PDB entry 6RIN | electron microscopy, 3.70 A resolution | chains C and D of the 9 polymer chains in the assembly

[Chain C]
Name: DNA-directed RNA polymerase subunit beta
Source organism: Escherichia coli (strain K12)
Notes: EC 2.7.7.6
Reference sequence: P0A8V2 (RPOB_ECOLI); residue numbers follow UniProt; this construct covers 1-1342
Amino-acid sequence (1342 residues; row label = number of the first residue in the row):
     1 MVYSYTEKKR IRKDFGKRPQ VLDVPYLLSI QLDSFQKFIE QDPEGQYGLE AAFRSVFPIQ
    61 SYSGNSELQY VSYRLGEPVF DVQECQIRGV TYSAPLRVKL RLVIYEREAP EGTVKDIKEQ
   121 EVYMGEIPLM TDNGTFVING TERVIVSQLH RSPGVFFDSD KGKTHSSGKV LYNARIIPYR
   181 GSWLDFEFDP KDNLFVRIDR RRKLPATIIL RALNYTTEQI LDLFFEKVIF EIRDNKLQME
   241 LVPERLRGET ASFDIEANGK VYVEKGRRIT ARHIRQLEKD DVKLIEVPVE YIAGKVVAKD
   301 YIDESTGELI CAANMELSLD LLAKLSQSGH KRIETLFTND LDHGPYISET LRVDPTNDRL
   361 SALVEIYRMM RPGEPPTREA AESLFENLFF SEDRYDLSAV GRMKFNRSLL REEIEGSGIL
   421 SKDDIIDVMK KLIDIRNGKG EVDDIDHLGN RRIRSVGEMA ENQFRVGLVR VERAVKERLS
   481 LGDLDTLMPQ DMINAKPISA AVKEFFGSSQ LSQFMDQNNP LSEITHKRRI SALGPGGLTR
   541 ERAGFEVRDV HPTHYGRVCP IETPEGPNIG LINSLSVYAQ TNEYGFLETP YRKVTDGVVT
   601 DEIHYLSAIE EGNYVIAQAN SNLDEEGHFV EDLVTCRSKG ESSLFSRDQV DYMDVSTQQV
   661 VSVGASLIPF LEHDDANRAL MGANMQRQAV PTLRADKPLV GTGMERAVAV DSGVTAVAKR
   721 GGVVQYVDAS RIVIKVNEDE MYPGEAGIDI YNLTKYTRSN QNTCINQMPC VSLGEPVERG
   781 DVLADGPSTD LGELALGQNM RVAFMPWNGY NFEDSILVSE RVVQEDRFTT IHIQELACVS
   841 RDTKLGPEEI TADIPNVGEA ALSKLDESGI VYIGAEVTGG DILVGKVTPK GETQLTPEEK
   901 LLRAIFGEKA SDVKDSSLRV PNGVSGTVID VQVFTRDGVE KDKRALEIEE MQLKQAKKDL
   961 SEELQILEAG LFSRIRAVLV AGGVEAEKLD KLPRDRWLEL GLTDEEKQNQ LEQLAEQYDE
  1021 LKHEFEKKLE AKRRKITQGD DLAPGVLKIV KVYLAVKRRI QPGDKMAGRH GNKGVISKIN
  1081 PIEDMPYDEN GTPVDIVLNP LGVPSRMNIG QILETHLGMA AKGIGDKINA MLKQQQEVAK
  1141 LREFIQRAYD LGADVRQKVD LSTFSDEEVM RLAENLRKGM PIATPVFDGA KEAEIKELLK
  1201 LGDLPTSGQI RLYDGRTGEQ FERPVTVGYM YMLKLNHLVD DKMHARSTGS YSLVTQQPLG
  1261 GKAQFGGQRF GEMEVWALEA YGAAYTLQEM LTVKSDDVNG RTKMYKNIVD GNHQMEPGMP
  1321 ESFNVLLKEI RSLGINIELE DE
Not modelled in the structure: 1, 891-912
UniProt features mapped onto this chain:
  - modified residue (N6-acetyllysine): Lys1022, Lys1200
  - mutagenesis: Ile561 (I561S: Resistant to antibiotics salinamide A and B), Ile569 (I569S: Resistant to antibiotics salinamide A and B), Ala665 (A665E: Resistant to antibiotics salinamide A and B), Asp675 (D675A/G: Resistant to antibiotics salinamide A and B), Asn677 (N677H/K: Resistant to antibiotics salinamide A and B), Leu680 (L680M: Resistant to antibiotics salinamide A and B), Glu813 (E813K: Disrupts the enzyme's active center)

[Chain D]
Name: DNA-directed RNA polymerase subunit beta'
Source organism: Escherichia coli (strain K12)
Notes: EC 2.7.7.6
Reference sequence: P0A8T7 (RPOC_ECOLI); residue numbers follow UniProt; this construct covers 1-1407
Amino-acid sequence (1407 residues; row label = number of the first residue in the row):
     1 MKDLLKFLKA QTKTEEFDAI KIALASPDMI RSWSFGEVKK PETINYRTFK PERDGLFCAR
    61 IFGPVKDYEC LCGKYKRLKH RGVICEKCGV EVTQTKVRRE RMGHIELASP TAHIWFLKSL
   121 PSRIGLLLDM PLRDIERVLY FESYVVIEGG MTNLERQQIL TEEQYLDALE EFGDEFDAKM
   181 GAEAIQALLK SMDLEQECEQ LREELNETNS ETKRKKLTKR IKLLEAFVQS GNKPEWMILT
   241 VLPVLPPDLR PLVPLDGGRF ATSDLNDLYR RVINRNNRLK RLLDLAAPDI IVRNEKRMLQ
   301 EAVDALLDNG RRGRAITGSN KRPLKSLADM IKGKQGRFRQ NLLGKRVDYS GRSVITVGPY
   361 LRLHQCGLPK KMALELFKPF IYGKLELRGL ATTIKAAKKM VEREEAVVWD ILDEVIREHP
   421 VLLNRAPTLH RLGIQAFEPV LIEGKAIQLH PLVCAAYNAD FDGDQMAVHV PLTLEAQLEA
   481 RALMMSTNNI LSPANGEPII VPSQDVVLGL YYMTRDCVNA KGEGMVLTGP KEAERLYRSG
   541 LASLHARVKV RITEYEKDAN GELVAKTSLK DTTVGRAILW MIVPKGLPYS IVNQALGKKA
   601 ISKMLNTCYR ILGLKPTVIF ADQIMYTGFA YAARSGASVG IDDMVIPEKK HEIISEAEAE
   661 VAEIQEQFQS GLVTAGERYN KVIDIWAAAN DRVSKAMMDN LQTETVINRD GQEEKQVSFN
   721 SIYMMADSGA RGSAAQIRQL AGMRGLMAKP DGSIIETPIT ANFREGLNVL QYFISTHGAR
   781 KGLADTALKT ANSGYLTRRL VDVAQDLVVT EDDCGTHEGI MMTPVIEGGD VKEPLRDRVL
   841 GRVTAEDVLK PGTADILVPR NTLLHEQWCD LLEENSVDAV KVRSVVSCDT DFGVCAHCYG
   901 RDLARGHIIN KGEAIGVIAA QSIGEPGTQL TMRTFHIGGA ASRAAAESSI QVKNKGSIKL
   961 SNVKSVVNSS GKLVITSRNT ELKLIDEFGR TKESYKVPYG AVLAKGDGEQ VAGGETVANW
  1021 DPHTMPVITE VSGFVRFTDM IDGQTITRQT DELTGLSSLV VLDSAERTAG GKDLRPALKI
  1081 VDAQGNDVLI PGTDMPAQYF LPGKAIVQLE DGVQISSGDT LARIPQESGG TKDITGGLPR
  1141 VADLFEARRP KEPAILAEIS GIVSFGKETK GKRRLVITPV DGSDPYEEMI PKWRQLNVFE
  1201 GERVERGDVI SDGPEAPHDI LRLRGVHAVT RYIVNEVQDV YRLQGVKIND KHIEVIVRQM
  1261 LRKATIVNAG SSDFLEGEQV EYSRVKIANR ELEANGKVGA TYSRDLLGIT KASLATESFI
  1321 SAASFQETTR VLTEAAVAGK RDELRGLKEN VIVGRLIPAG TGYAYHQDRM RRRAAGEAPA
  1381 APQVTAEDAS ASLAELLNAG LGGSDNE
Not modelled in the structure: 1-15, 1374-1407
UniProt features mapped onto this chain:
  - binding site (Zn(2+)): Cys70, Cys72, Cys85, Cys88, Cys814, Cys888, Cys895, Cys898
  - binding site (Mg(2+)): Asp460, Asp462, Asp464
  - modified residue: Lys983 (N6-acetyllysine)
  - mutagenesis: Gln504 (Q504P: Resistant to antibiotics salinamide A and B), Asn690 (N690D: Resistant to antibiotics salinamide A and B), Met697 (M697V: Resistant to antibiotics salinamide A and B), Ala735 (A735T: Resistant to antibiotics salinamide A and B), Arg738 (R738C/H/P/S: Resistant to antibiotics salinamide A and B), Ala748 (A748E: Resistant to antibiotics salinamide A and B), Pro758 (P758S/T: Resistant to antibiotics salinamide A and B), Phe763 (F763C: Resistant to antibiotics salinamide A and B), Ser775 (S775A: Resistant to antibiotics salinamide A and B), Ala779 (A779T/V: Resistant to antibiotics salinamide A and B), Arg780 (R780C: Resistant to antibiotics salinamide A and B), Gly782 (G782A/C: Resistant to antibiotics salinamide A and B), 1 further mutagenesis entry in UniProt
Bound ions: Zn2+ site 1: Cys70, Cys72, Cys85, Cys88; Mg2+: Asp460, Asp462, Asp464 (shared with 2 residues of chain R); Zn2+ site 2: Cys814, Cys888, Cys895, Cys898
Reported in the primary citation:
  - binding site for the 14-nt RNA strand: Lys789, Thr790

[How chain C and chain D interact]
Contacting residue pairs (245; chain C residue first):
  Phe545(C) - Ala784(D)  hydrophobic
  Arg548(C) - Arg780(D)
  Asp549(C) - Pro750(D)
  Val550(C) - His777(D)
  Val550(C) - Arg780(D)
  Pro560(C) - Phe773(D)  hydrophobic
  Pro560(C) - Thr776(D)
  Pro560(C) - Arg780(D)  hydrogen bond (backbone-side chain)
  Ile561(C) - Tyr772(D)
  Ile561(C) - Thr776(D)
  Thr563(C) - Arg780(D)
  Ile569(C) - Leu783(D)  hydrophobic
  Asn573(C) - Arg780(D)
  Gln618(C) - Asn768(D)
  Gln618(C) - Val769(D)
  Gln618(C) - Leu770(D)
  Asn620(C) - Asn768(D)
  Ser642(C) - Leu770(D)
  Val660(C) - Val769(D)  hydrophobic
  Glu672(C) - Leu767(D)
  His673(C) - Phe763(D)  hydrogen bond (side chain-backbone)
  His673(C) - Arg764(D)  hydrogen bond (side chain-backbone)
  His673(C) - Glu765(D)  hydrogen bond (side chain-backbone)
  His673(C) - Gly766(D)
  Asp674(C) - Phe763(D)
  Asp674(C) - Tyr772(D)
  Asp675(C) - Phe763(D)
  Asp675(C) - Tyr772(D)
  Ala676(C) - Ala779(D)  hydrophobic
  Asn677(C) - Ala779(D)
  Ala679(C) - Tyr772(D)
  Phe804(C) - Ser638(D)
  Pro806(C) - Ala633(D)
  Asn808(C) - Ala633(D)
  Gly809(C) - Pro359(D)
  Gly809(C) - Phe629(D)
  Tyr810(C) - Pro359(D)
  Asn811(C) - Asp505(D)
  Phe812(C) - Val357(D)  hydrophobic
  Phe812(C) - Pro451(D)  hydrophobic
  Phe812(C) - Gln504(D)  hydrogen bond (backbone-side chain)
  Phe812(C) - Asp505(D)
  Phe812(C) - Phe629(D)  hydrophobic
  Glu813(C) - Asp460(D)
  Glu813(C) - Phe461(D)
  Glu813(C) - Gln504(D)  hydrogen bond
  Ser815(C) - Val357(D)
  Ser815(C) - Phe461(D)
  Arg841(C) - Asp256(D)  salt bridge
  Lys844(C) - Arg47(D)
  Pro1062(C) - Ala446(D)
  Gly1063(C) - Val354(D)
  Lys1065(C) - Asp462(D)
  Val1075(C) - Phe461(D)
  Val1075(C) - Asp462(D)
  Val1075(C) - Gly463(D)
  Ser1077(C) - Thr356(D)
  Asn1099(C) - Asp505(D)
  Pro1100(C) - Ala637(D)
  Leu1101(C) - Gln504(D)
  Leu1101(C) - Asp505(D)
  Leu1101(C) - Met725(D)  hydrophobic
  Leu1101(C) - Arg731(D)
  Pro1104(C) - Gln736(D)
  Ser1105(C) - Arg731(D)  hydrogen bond
  Ser1105(C) - Gln736(D)
  Met1107(C) - Gln739(D)
  Ile1109(C) - Met644(D)  hydrophobic
  Ile1109(C) - Leu740(D)  hydrophobic
  Ile1109(C) - Phe763(D)
  Ile1112(C) - Val639(D)  hydrophobic
  Leu1113(C) - Ile641(D)  hydrophobic
  His1116(C) - Ile641(D)
  Phe1187(C) - Leu767(D)
  Phe1187(C) - Tyr772(D)  hydrophobic
  Glu1192(C) - Ile641(D)
  Glu1192(C) - Arg764(D)  salt bridge
  Lys1196(C) - Asp642(D)  salt bridge
  Ser1207(C) - Asp642(D)
  Gln1209(C) - Gly640(D)
  Gln1209(C) - Asp643(D)
  Glu1219(C) - Arg634(D)  salt bridge
  Phe1221(C) - Ala633(D)
  Glu1222(C) - Tyr512(D)  hydrogen bond
  Glu1222(C) - Ser635(D)
  Glu1222(C) - Gly636(D)
  Arg1223(C) - Gly636(D)
  Arg1223(C) - Ala637(D)
  Arg1223(C) - Phe719(D)  hydrogen bond (side chain-backbone)
  Arg1223(C) - Ser721(D)  hydrogen bond
  Arg1223(C) - Met724(D)
  Val1225(C) - Gly636(D)
  Val1225(C) - Ser638(D)
  Thr1226(C) - Ser638(D)  hydrogen bond
  Thr1226(C) - Val639(D)  hydrogen bond (side chain-backbone)
  Val1239(C) - Lys445(D)
  Lys1242(C) - Arg352(D)
  Lys1242(C) - Gln465(D)
  Met1243(C) - Arg352(D)
  Met1243(C) - Met372(D)  hydrophobic
  Met1243(C) - Lys445(D)
  His1244(C) - Gly351(D)
  His1244(C) - Arg352(D)  hydrogen bond (backbone-backbone)
  Ala1245(C) - Ser350(D)
  Ala1245(C) - Gly351(D)
  Ala1245(C) - Glu375(D)
  Arg1246(C) - Asp348(D)  salt bridge
  Arg1246(C) - Tyr349(D)
  Arg1246(C) - Ser350(D)  hydrogen bond (backbone-backbone)
  Ser1247(C) - Asp348(D)
  Ser1247(C) - Tyr349(D)
  Ser1247(C) - Glu375(D)
  Ser1247(C) - Leu376(D)
  Ser1247(C) - Lys378(D)
  Thr1248(C) - Tyr349(D)
  Tyr1251(C) - Asp348(D)  hydrogen bond
  Leu1253(C) - Arg99(D)
  Leu1253(C) - Pro251(D)  hydrophobic
  Val1254(C) - Arg99(D)  hydrogen bond (backbone-side chain)
  Thr1255(C) - Arg337(D)
  Gln1256(C) - Arg99(D)
  Gln1257(C) - Asn341(D)  hydrogen bond
  Pro1258(C) - Arg346(D)
  Pro1258(C) - Asp348(D)
  Leu1259(C) - Arg346(D)
  Gly1260(C) - Arg346(D)
  Gly1267(C) - Arg346(D)
  Gln1268(C) - Arg346(D)
  Gln1268(C) - Val347(D)
  Gln1268(C) - Ser350(D)  hydrogen bond (backbone-side chain)
  Gln1268(C) - Gly351(D)
  Gln1268(C) - Arg352(D)
  Arg1269(C) - Gln340(D)
  Arg1269(C) - Gly344(D)
  Phe1270(C) - Gly344(D)
  Phe1270(C) - Lys345(D)
  Phe1270(C) - Val347(D)  hydrophobic
  Phe1270(C) - His469(D)
  Glu1272(C) - Arg798(D)  salt bridge
  Met1273(C) - Thr428(D)
  Glu1274(C) - Asn424(D)  hydrogen bond
  Glu1274(C) - Arg425(D)
  Glu1274(C) - Ala426(D)
  Glu1274(C) - Thr428(D)  hydrogen bond
  Glu1274(C) - Ile434(D)
  Val1275(C) - Leu343(D)
  Trp1276(C) - Val801(D)  hydrophobic
  Trp1276(C) - Val917(D)
  Trp1276(C) - Gln921(D)
  Ala1277(C) - Gln921(D)
  Leu1278(C) - Met484(D)  hydrophobic
  Glu1279(C) - Gln805(D)
  Glu1279(C) - Val917(D)
  Glu1279(C) - Leu1347(D)
  Glu1279(C) - Val1351(D)
  Ala1280(C) - Arg431(D)
  Ala1280(C) - Ile918(D)  hydrophobic
  Tyr1281(C) - Arg431(D)  hydrogen bond (side chain-backbone)
  Tyr1281(C) - Ile434(D)
  Tyr1281(C) - Met484(D)  hydrophobic
  Tyr1281(C) - Asn489(D)  hydrogen bond
  Gly1282(C) - Gly1360(D)
  Gly1282(C) - Thr1361(D)
  Ala1283(C) - Glu479(D)
  Ala1284(C) - Glu479(D)  hydrogen bond (backbone-side chain)
  Tyr1285(C) - Glu475(D)
  Tyr1285(C) - Glu479(D)  hydrogen bond (backbone-side chain)
  Tyr1285(C) - Thr1361(D)
  Thr1286(C) - Ala476(D)
  Thr1286(C) - Glu479(D)  hydrogen bond
  Leu1287(C) - Ile1357(D)  hydrophobic
  Gln1288(C) - Gly1354(D)
  Gln1288(C) - Leu1356(D)
  Glu1289(C) - Pro471(D)
  Glu1289(C) - Leu472(D)  hydrogen bond (side chain-backbone)
  Glu1289(C) - Thr473(D)  hydrogen bond (side chain-backbone)
  Glu1289(C) - Ala476(D)
  Met1290(C) - Val347(D)
  Leu1291(C) - Lys345(D)  hydrogen bond (backbone-side chain)
  Leu1291(C) - Val1351(D)
  Thr1292(C) - Gly1354(D)  hydrogen bond (side chain-backbone)
  Lys1294(C) - Val347(D)
  Lys1294(C) - Asp348(D)  hydrogen bond (backbone-backbone)
  Lys1294(C) - Val470(D)
  Lys1294(C) - Leu472(D)
  Ser1295(C) - Lys345(D)
  Ser1295(C) - Arg346(D)
  Asp1296(C) - Lys345(D)  salt bridge
  Met1304(C) - Leu472(D)  hydrophobic
  Tyr1305(C) - Tyr382(D)
  Ile1308(C) - Pro379(D)  hydrophobic
  Val1309(C) - Gly383(D)
  Val1309(C) - Glu386(D)
  Asp1310(C) - Glu386(D)
  His1313(C) - Phe380(D)
  His1313(C) - Thr473(D)
  Gln1314(C) - Thr473(D)
  Met1315(C) - Thr473(D)
  Met1319(C) - Phe17(D)  hydrophobic
  Pro1320(C) - Lys345(D)
  Pro1320(C) - Val1353(D)
  Glu1321(C) - Arg99(D)  salt bridge
  Ser1322(C) - Asn341(D)  hydrogen bond (side chain-backbone)
  Ser1322(C) - Leu342(D)
  Ser1322(C) - Lys345(D)
  Phe1323(C) - Ile20(D)  hydrophobic
  Phe1323(C) - Leu342(D)  hydrophobic
  Phe1323(C) - Ile1352(D)  hydrophobic
  Val1325(C) - Arg99(D)
  Val1325(C) - Leu249(D)  hydrophobic
  Leu1326(C) - Phe338(D)  hydrophobic
  Lys1328(C) - Glu100(D)
  Lys1328(C) - Leu249(D)
  Glu1329(C) - Leu245(D)
  Glu1329(C) - Met330(D)
  Ile1330(C) - Ile331(D)  hydrophobic
  Arg1331(C) - Trp33(D)
  Arg1331(C) - Met102(D)
  Ser1332(C) - Pro243(D)
  Ser1332(C) - Leu327(D)
  Leu1333(C) - Trp115(D)  hydrophobic
  Leu1333(C) - Leu307(D)  hydrophobic
  Leu1333(C) - Leu327(D)  hydrophobic
  Gly1334(C) - Leu24(D)
  Gly1334(C) - Ala25(D)  hydrogen bond (backbone-backbone)
  Ile1335(C) - Ile22(D)  hydrophobic
  Ile1335(C) - Ala23(D)
  Ile1335(C) - Trp33(D)
  Ile1335(C) - Ala1336(D)  hydrophobic
  Asn1336(C) - Ile22(D)
  Asn1336(C) - Ala23(D)  hydrogen bond (backbone-backbone)
  Asn1336(C) - Leu24(D)
  Asn1336(C) - Met29(D)
  Asn1336(C) - Trp33(D)
  Ile1337(C) - Ile20(D)  hydrophobic
  Ile1337(C) - Lys21(D)
  Glu1338(C) - Ile20(D)
  Glu1338(C) - Lys21(D)  hydrogen bond (backbone-backbone)
  Leu1339(C) - Phe17(D)  hydrophobic
  Glu1340(C) - Asp18(D)
  Glu1340(C) - Ala19(D)
  Glu1340(C) - Lys21(D)
  Asp1341(C) - Asp18(D)
  Glu1342(C) - Glu16(D)
  Glu1342(C) - Asp18(D)
Also at the interface, not in a pair above, chain C (151 interface residues in all): His551, Pro552, Tyr555, Cys559, Gly570, Gly640, Glu641, Thr657, Leu671, Met805, Trp807, Gln1061, Lys1073, Thr1206, Pro1224, Asp1240, Gly1261, Phe1265, Val1298
Also at the interface, not in a pair above, chain D (157 interface residues in all): Lys96, His113, Arg339, Ser353, Ile355, Leu432, Ala467, Leu474, Leu483, Ser503, Leu508, Ala630, Ala730, Arg744, Lys749, Glu756, Thr757, Ser775, Asp785, Leu1332, Lys1348, Gly1362

[In short]
151 residues of chain C and 157 residues of chain D are in contact, with 34 hydrogen bonds and 8 salt bridges.
Polar pairs include Arg841(C)-Asp256(D), Glu1192(C)-Arg764(D) and Lys1196(C)-Asp642(D). The paper reports a
binding site for the 14-nt RNA strand at Lys789(D) and Thr790(D).
Here chain C is DNA-directed RNA polymerase subunit beta and chain D is DNA-directed RNA polymerase subunit
beta', both from Escherichia coli (strain K12). Entry 6RIN (Cryo-EM structure of E. coli RNA polymerase
backtracked elongation complex bound to GreB transcription factor) was determined by electron microscopy (same
publication as 6RH3, 6RI7, 6RI9 and 6RIP).
